Entry 5EOJ (X-ray diffraction, 2.12 A resolution); this record covers chains A and B of the 3 polymer chains in the assembly.

== Chain A (and B) ==
Molecule: ACC-Hex-PheI
Source organism: synthetic construct
Notes: chain B of this document is another copy of the same molecule, construct and numbering; everything in this record applies to it too
Chain sequence (31 residues; each row starts with the number of its first residue):
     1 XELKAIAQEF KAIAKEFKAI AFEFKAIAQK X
Modified residues: ACE (acetyl group) at position 1; Phe22 (iodo-phenylalanine; PHI); NH2 (amino group) at position 31

== How chain A and chain B interact ==
Pairs across the interface - 31 pairs, chain A then chain B:
  Glu2(A) with Glu23(B); Ala26(B); Ile27(B)
  Ala5(A) with Glu23(B)
  Ile6(A) with Ile20(B); Glu23(B); Phe24(B), hydrophobic
  Glu9(A) with Glu16(B); Ala19(B); Ile20(B); Glu23(B)
  Phe10(A) with Ile20(B), hydrophobic
  Ile13(A) with Glu16(B); Phe17(B), hydrophobic; Ile20(B), hydrophobic
  Glu16(A) with Glu9(B); Ala12(B); Ile13(B)
  Phe17(A) with Ile13(B), hydrophobic
  Ala19(A) with Glu9(B)
  Ile20(A) with Ile6(B); Glu9(B); Phe10(B), hydrophobic; Ile13(B), hydrophobic
  Glu23(A) with Glu2(B); Ala5(B); Ile6(B); Glu9(B)
  Phe24(A) with Ile6(B), hydrophobic
  Ile27(A) with Glu2(B)
  Lys30(A) with Glu2(B), salt bridge
Also at the interface, not in a pair above, chain A (15 interface residues in all): Ala12
Also at the interface, not in a pair above, chain B (16 interface residues in all): Leu3

== Summary ==
15 residues of chain A and 16 residues of chain B are in contact, with 1 salt bridge. Its one salt-bridged
contact is Lys30(A)-Glu2(B).
Chain A and chain B are both ACC-Hex-PheI (synthetic construct); the structure, Crystal structure of an
antiparallel hexamer coiled-coil - ACC-Hex-PheI, was determined by X-ray diffraction together with 5EON from
the same study.
